5LPI - chain D; structure by X-ray diffraction, 1.80 A resolution.

# Chain D
Protein: Centrosomal protein of 104 kDa
Organism: Homo sapiens
Reference sequence: O60308 (CE104_HUMAN); residue numbers follow UniProt; this construct covers 746-875
Chain sequence (134 residues; row label = number of the first residue in the row):
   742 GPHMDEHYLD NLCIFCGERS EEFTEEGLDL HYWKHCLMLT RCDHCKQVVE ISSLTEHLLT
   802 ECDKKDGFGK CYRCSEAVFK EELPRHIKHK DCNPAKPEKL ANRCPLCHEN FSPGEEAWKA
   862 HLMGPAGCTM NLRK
Not modelled in the structure: 742
Construct notes: expression tag (742-745); conflict Glu-763 (Ser in O60308)
Ion coordination: Zn2+ site 1: Cys-754, Cys-757, His-772, Cys-777; Zn2+ site 2: Cys-783, Cys-786, His-798, Cys-803; Zn2+ site 3: Cys-812, Cys-815, His-827, Cys-833; Zn2+ site 4: Cys-845, Cys-848, His-862, Cys-869

# Summary
The Zn2+ site 1 is built by Cys-754, Cys-757, His-772 and Cys-777. Cys-783, Cys-786, His-798 and Cys-803 form
the Zn2+ site 2.
Chain D is Centrosomal protein of 104 kDa (Homo sapiens); the structure, Structure of the zinc finger array of
Cep104, was determined by X-ray diffraction (same publication as 5LPH).
